PDB entry 8Q5L | X-ray diffraction, 2.90 A resolution | chain A

Chain A:
Name: Transcriptional regulator MvfR
Organism: Pseudomonas aeruginosa UCBPP-PA14
UniProt: A0A0H2Z7A6 (A0A0H2Z7A6_PSEAB); residues 94-309 here = UniProt positions 94-309
Chain sequence (216 residues; row label = number of the first residue in the row):
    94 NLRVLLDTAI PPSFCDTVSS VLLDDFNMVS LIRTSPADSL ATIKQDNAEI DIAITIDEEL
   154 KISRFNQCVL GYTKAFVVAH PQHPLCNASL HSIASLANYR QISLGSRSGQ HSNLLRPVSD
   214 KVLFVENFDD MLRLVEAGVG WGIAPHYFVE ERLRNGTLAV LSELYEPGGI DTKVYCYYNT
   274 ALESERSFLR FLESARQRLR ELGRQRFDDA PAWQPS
Disordered / not traced: 297-309
Small-molecule neighbours: JVO (2-[4-[(2S)-3-[(6-chloranyl-1-propan-2-yl-benzimidazol-2-yl)amino]-2-oxidanyl-propoxy]phenyl]ethanenitrile): A102, I149, T166, A168, V170, I186, L189, Q194, L207, L208, R209, P210, V211, F221, W234, I236, A237, P238, S255, Y258, I263, T265
What the authors report for this chain:
  - binding site for JVO: L207, L208, R209, I236, Y258, I263, T265

Summary:
Chain A binds compound JVO. The paper reports a binding site for JVO at L207, L208 and R209 among others.
Chain A is Transcriptional regulator MvfR (Pseudomonas aeruginosa UCBPP-PA14); the structure, PqsR coinducer
binding domain of Pseudomonas aeruginosa with ligand 2f:
2-(4-(3-((6-chloro-1-isopropyl-1H-benzo[d]imidazol-2-yl)amino)-2-hydroxypropoxy)phenyl)acetonitrile, was
determined by X-ray diffraction.
